PDB entry 1NYU | X-ray diffraction, 3.10 A resolution | chains C and D of the 4 polymer chains in the assembly

[Chain C]
Name: activin receptor
Source organism: Rattus norvegicus
Notes: fragment: N-terminal Extracellular Domain (residues 19-119)
Reference sequence: P38445 (AVR2B_RAT); numbering as in UniProt (aligned over 19-119)
Chain sequence (105 residues; each row starts with the number of its first residue):
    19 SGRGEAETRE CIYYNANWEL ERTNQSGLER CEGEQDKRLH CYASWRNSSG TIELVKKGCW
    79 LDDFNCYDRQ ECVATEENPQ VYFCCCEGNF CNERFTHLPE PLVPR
Disordered / not traced: 19-25, 37, 64-68, 81, 86-88, 119-123
Disulfides: Cys-29/Cys-59, Cys-49/Cys-77, Cys-90/Cys-102, Cys-104/Cys-109
Sequence notes: expression tag (120-123)
Curated features (UniProtKB/Swiss-Prot):
  - glycosylation (N-linked (GlcNAc...) asparagine): Asn-42, Asn-65

[Chain D]
Name: Inhibin beta A chain
Source organism: Homo sapiens
Notes: fragment: Mature Domain (residues 311-426)
Reference sequence: P08476 (INHBA_HUMAN); residues 1-116 here correspond to UniProt positions 311-426 (UniProt number = residue number + 310)
Chain sequence (116 residues; numbered 1 to 116; the number before each row is that of its first residue):
     1 GLECDGKVNI CCKKQFFVSF KDIGWNDWII APSGYHANYC EGECPSHIAG TSGSSLSFHS
    61 TVINHYRMRG HSPFANLKSC CVPTKLRPMS MLYYDDGQNI IKKDIQNMIV EECGCS
Disordered / not traced: 1-10, 15, 20-28, 37, 46-79, 98-99
Disulfides: Cys-11/Cys-81, Cys-40/Cys-113, Cys-44/Cys-115

[Interface between chain C and chain D]
Residue-residue contacts (13):
  Lys-55(C) / Arg-87(D)
  Tyr-60(C) / Lys-102(D)
  Ser-62(C) / Leu-92(D)
  Lys-74(C) / Ile-100(D)  hydrogen bond (side chain-backbone)
  Lys-74(C) / Ile-101(D)
  Lys-74(C) / Lys-102(D)
  Trp-78(C) / Ala-31(D)
  Trp-78(C) / Pro-32(D)
  Trp-78(C) / Ser-90(D)
  Leu-79(C) / Pro-88(D)
  Val-99(C) / Tyr-94(D)
  Phe-101(C) / Ala-31(D)  hydrophobic
  Phe-101(C) / Leu-92(D)  hydrophobic
Interface residues without a listed pair, chain C (10 interface residues in all): Val-73, Cys-77
Interface residues without a listed pair, chain D (14 interface residues in all): Ile-30, Met-89, Met-91, Asp-104

[Summary]
10 residues of chain C face 14 of chain D across their interface, with 1 hydrogen bond. The hydrogen-bonded
pair is Lys-74(C)/Ile-100(D).
Chain C is activin receptor (Rattus norvegicus) and chain D is Inhibin beta A chain (Homo sapiens); the
structure, Crystal Structure of Activin A Bound to the ECD of ActRIIB, was determined by X-ray diffraction,
deposited together with 1NYS.
